Entry 7UW0 (X-ray diffraction, 2.80 A resolution); this record covers chains E and F of the 7 polymer chains in the assembly.

Chain E (and F):
Protein: ATP-dependent Clp protease proteolytic subunit, mitochondrial
Source organism: Homo sapiens
Notes: EC 3.4.21.92; chain F of this document is another copy of the same molecule, construct and numbering; everything in this record applies to it too
UniProt: Q16740 (CLPP_HUMAN); residue numbers follow UniProt; this construct covers 58-277
Sequence (221 residues; each row starts with the number of its first residue):
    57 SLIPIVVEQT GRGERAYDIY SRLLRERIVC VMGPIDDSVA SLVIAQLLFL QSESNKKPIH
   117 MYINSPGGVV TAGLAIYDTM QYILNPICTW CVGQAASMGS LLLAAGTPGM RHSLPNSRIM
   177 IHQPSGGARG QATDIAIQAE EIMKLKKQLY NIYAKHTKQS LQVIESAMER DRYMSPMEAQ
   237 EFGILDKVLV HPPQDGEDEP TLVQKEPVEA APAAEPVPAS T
Not modelled in the structure: 57, 64-71, 182-187, 250-277 (chain F: 57, 64-70, 182-185, 249-277)
Sequence notes: cloning artifact (57)
Residues lining bound ligands:
  - TR-133 (P4I; 3-({3-[(4-bromophenyl)methyl]-4-oxo-3,5,7,8-tetrahydropyrido[4,3-d]pyrimidin-6(4H)-yl}methyl)benzonitrile), molecule 1: Ile75, Arg78, Leu79, Glu82, Ile84, Met88, His116, Tyr118, Trp146, Val148, Leu170
  - TR-133 (P4I), molecule 2: Ile100, Ala101, Leu104, Phe105, Gln107, Ser108, Thr135, Tyr138
From the paper describing this entry:
  - binding site for TR-133: Glu82, Gln107, His116, Tyr118, Tyr138, Trp146
  - catalytic residues: Ser153, His178, Asp227 (citing earlier work)

Interface between chain E and chain F:
Pairs across the interface - 48 pairs, chain E then chain F:
  Ile59(E) - Leu58(F)  hydrophobic
  Tyr73(E) - Val63(F)
  Ser77(E) - Pro60(F)
  Ser77(E) - Ile61(F)  hydrogen bond (side chain-backbone)
  Leu80(E) - Pro60(F)  hydrophobic
  Leu80(E) - Val62(F)  hydrophobic
  Asp93(E) - Asn120(F)
  Ser97(E) - Tyr76(F)  hydrogen bond
  Ser97(E) - Met88(F)
  Leu98(E) - Leu58(F)
  Leu98(E) - Pro60(F)
  Leu98(E) - Ile75(F)  hydrophobic
  Leu98(E) - Tyr76(F)
  Ile100(E) - Val148(F)  hydrophobic
  Ala101(E) - Ile75(F)  hydrophobic
  Gln102(E) - Pro60(F)
  Leu104(E) - Tyr118(F)
  Phe105(E) - Val62(F)  hydrophobic
  Phe105(E) - Ile75(F)  hydrophobic
  Glu109(E) - Val63(F)
  Thr127(E) - Gly149(F)
  Ala131(E) - Val148(F)  hydrophobic
  Ala131(E) - Gly149(F)
  Tyr133(E) - Asn172(F)
  Asp134(E) - Leu170(F)
  Asp134(E) - Pro171(F)
  Asp134(E) - Asn172(F)  hydrogen bond (side chain-backbone)
  Gln137(E) - Val246(F)
  Gln137(E) - His247(F)  hydrogen bond (backbone-side chain)
  Tyr138(E) - Val246(F)
  Tyr138(E) - His247(F)  hydrogen bond (backbone-side chain)
  Tyr138(E) - Pro248(F)
  Ile139(E) - His247(F)
  Leu140(E) - His247(F)
  Asp190(E) - Pro122(F)
  Asp190(E) - Gln150(F)
  Ile191(E) - Pro122(F)  hydrophobic
  Ile191(E) - Tyr229(F)
  Ile193(E) - Tyr229(F)  hydrophobic
  Gln194(E) - Asp227(F)
  Glu197(E) - Arg174(F)  salt bridge
  Glu197(E) - Arg228(F)
  Glu197(E) - Tyr229(F)  hydrogen bond (side chain-backbone)
  Lys200(E) - Arg174(F)
  Lys200(E) - Arg228(F)
  Lys200(E) - Tyr229(F)
  Gln204(E) - Asn172(F)  hydrogen bond
  Gln204(E) - Arg174(F)
Also at the interface, not in a pair above, chain E (33 interface residues in all): Ser94, Ser108, Leu130, Thr135, Ile208
Also at the interface, not in a pair above, chain F (31 interface residues in all): Ile59, Arg78, Leu79, Cys86, Gly89, Ala152, Ser173

Summary:
33 residues of chain E and 31 residues of chain F are in contact, with 7 hydrogen bonds and 1 salt bridge.
Polar pairs include Glu197(E)-Arg174(F), Ser77(E)-Ile61(F) and Ser97(E)-Tyr76(F). Bound to chain E: TR-133.
The paper reports catalytic residues Ser153(E), His178(E) and Asp227(E); a binding site for TR-133 at
Glu82(E), Gln107(E) and His116(E) among others.
Chain E and chain F are both ATP-dependent Clp protease proteolytic subunit, mitochondrial (Homo sapiens); the
structure, Crystal structure of human ClpP protease in complex with TR-133, was determined by X-ray
diffraction (same publication as 7UVM, 7UVN, 7UVR and 7UVU).
